Entry 1P34 (X-ray diffraction, 2.70 A resolution); this record covers chains J and B of the 10 polymer chains in the assembly.

== Chain J ==
Molecule: Palindromic 146bp Human Alpha-Satellite DNA fragment
Source organism: Homo sapiens
Sequence (146 nucleotides; each row starts with the number of its first residue):
   147 ATCAATATCCACCTGCAGATTCTACCAAAAGTGTATTTGGAAACTGCTCC
   197 ATCAAAAGGCATGTTCAGCGGAATTCCGCTGAACATGCCTTTTGATGGAG
   247 CAGTTTCCAAATACACTTTTGGTAGAATCTGCAGGTGGATATTGAT

== Chain B ==
Protein: Histone H4
Source organism: Xenopus laevis
UniProt: P62799 (H4_XENLA); numbering as in UniProt (aligned over 1-102)
Amino-acid sequence (102 residues; numbered 1 to 102; the number before each row is that of its first residue):
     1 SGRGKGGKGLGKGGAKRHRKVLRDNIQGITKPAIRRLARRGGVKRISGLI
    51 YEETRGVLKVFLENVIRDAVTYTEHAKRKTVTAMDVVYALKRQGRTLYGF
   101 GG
Not modelled in the structure: 1-19
From the paper describing this entry:
  - binding site for Palindromic 146bp Human Alpha-Satellite DNA fragment (chain J): Arg45

== How chain J and chain B interact ==
Residue-residue contacts (14; chain J residue first):
  DG227(J) - Arg45(B)  sugar contact
  DG227(J) - Ile46(B)  sugar contact
  DG227(J) - Ser47(B)  sugar contact
  DG227(J) - Gly48(B)  hydrogen bond to the phosphate
  DA228(J) - Arg35(B)  salt bridge to the phosphate
  DA228(J) - Arg45(B)  phosphate contact
  DA228(J) - Ile46(B)  hydrogen bond to the phosphate
  DT236(J) - Leu22(B)  phosphate contact
  DT236(J) - Arg23(B)  hydrogen bond to the phosphate
  DT237(J) - Arg23(B)  salt bridge to the phosphate
  DG246(J) - Lys79(B)  salt bridge to the phosphate
  DC247(J) - Arg78(B)  phosphate contact
  DC247(J) - Lys79(B)  hydrogen bond to the phosphate
  DC247(J) - Thr80(B)  hydrogen bond to the phosphate
Also at the interface, not in a pair above, chain J (8 interface residues in all): DT226, DA229
Also at the interface, not in a pair above, chain B (13 interface residues in all): Arg39, Lys44, Lys77

== In short ==
8 residues of chain J and 13 residues of chain B are in contact; the contacts include 5 hydrogen bonds and 3
salt bridges. Polar pairs include DG227(J)-Gly48(B), DA228(J)-Ile46(B) and DT236(J)-Arg23(B). The paper
reports a binding site for Palindromic 146bp Human Alpha-Satellite DNA fragment (chain J) at Arg45(B).
Chain J is Palindromic 146bp Human Alpha-Satellite DNA fragment (Homo sapiens) and chain B is Histone H4
(Xenopus laevis); the structure, Crystallographic Studies of Nucleosome Core Particles containing Histone
'Sin' Mutants, was determined by X-ray diffraction together with 1P3A, 1P3B, 1P3F, 1P3G, 1P3I, 1P3K and 4
further entries from the same study.
